PDB entry 1XJW | X-ray diffraction, 2.71 A resolution | chains A and B of the 4 polymer chains in the assembly

[Chain A]
Protein: Aspartate carbamoyltransferase catalytic chain
From: Escherichia coli
Notes: EC 2.1.3.2
Reference sequence: P0A786 (PYRB_ECOLI); residues 1-310 here = UniProt positions 1-310
Amino-acid sequence (310 residues; row label = number of the first residue in the row):
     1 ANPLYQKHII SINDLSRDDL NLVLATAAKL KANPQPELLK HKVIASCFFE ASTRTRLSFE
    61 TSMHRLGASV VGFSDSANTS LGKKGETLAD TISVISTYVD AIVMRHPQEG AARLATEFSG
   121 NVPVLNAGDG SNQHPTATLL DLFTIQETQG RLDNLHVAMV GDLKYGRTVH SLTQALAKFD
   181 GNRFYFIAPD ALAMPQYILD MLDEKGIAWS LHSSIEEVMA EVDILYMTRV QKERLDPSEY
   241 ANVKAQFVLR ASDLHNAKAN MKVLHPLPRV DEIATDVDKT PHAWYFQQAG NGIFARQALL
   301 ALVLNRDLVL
Differences from the reference sequence: engineered mutation Ala137 (Gln in P0A786)
Residues lining bound ligands: N-(phosphonacetyl)-L-aspartic acid (PAL): Ala51, Ser52, Thr53, Arg54, Thr55, Ser80, Lys84, Arg105, His134, Arg167, Thr168, Arg229, Gln231, Arg234, Pro266, Leu267, Pro268
From the paper describing this entry:
  - mutagenesis - Q137A (50-fold): decreased catalytic activity (citing earlier work)
  - binding site for N-(phosphonacetyl)-L-aspartic acid: Ser52, Thr53, Arg54, Thr55, Ser80, Lys84, Arg105, Arg167, Arg229, Gln231, Leu267
  - conformationally variable residues (side-chain flip): Arg105, His134
  - contacts within the chain: Glu50-Arg167
  - mutagenesis - Q137A: decreased binding to CP

[Chain B]
Protein: Aspartate carbamoyltransferase regulatory chain
From: Escherichia coli
Reference sequence: P0A7F3 (PYRI_ECOLI); residues 2-153 here correspond to UniProt positions 1-152 (UniProt number = residue number - 1)
Amino-acid sequence (153 residues; each row starts with the number of its first residue):
     1 MTHDNKLQVE AIKRGTVIDH IPAQIGFKLL SLFKLTETDQ RITIGLNLPS GEMGRKDLIK
    61 IENTFLSEDQ VDQLALYAPQ ATVNRIDNYE VVGKSRPSLP ERIDNVLVCP NSNCISHAEP
   121 VSSSFAVRKR ANDIALKCKY CEKEFSHNVV LAN
Differences from the reference sequence: initiating methionine (1)
Ion coordination: Zn2+: Cys109, Cys114, Cys138, Cys141

[Chain A / chain B interface]
Pairs across the interface (39; chain A residue first):
  Ser11(A) - Glu142(B)  hydrogen bond
  Thr87(A) - Glu119(B)
  Leu88(A) - Ile115(B)  hydrophobic
  Leu88(A) - Glu119(B)  hydrogen bond (backbone-side chain)
  Ala89(A) - Glu119(B)  hydrogen bond (backbone-side chain)
  Pro107(A) - Asn113(B)  hydrogen bond (backbone-side chain)
  Gln108(A) - Asn113(B)
  Gln108(A) - Ile115(B)
  Gln108(A) - Ala118(B)
  Glu109(A) - Asn111(B)  hydrogen bond
  Glu109(A) - Asn113(B)  hydrogen bond
  Glu109(A) - Cys114(B)
  Glu109(A) - Ile115(B)  hydrogen bond (backbone-backbone)
  Glu109(A) - Cys141(B)
  Gly110(A) - Ile115(B)
  Gly110(A) - Tyr140(B)
  Gly110(A) - Cys141(B)
  Ala111(A) - Ile115(B)
  Arg113(A) - Lys139(B)
  Arg113(A) - Tyr140(B)
  Arg113(A) - Glu142(B)  salt bridge
  Leu114(A) - Val121(B)  hydrophobic
  Glu117(A) - Val121(B)
  Glu117(A) - Lys139(B)  salt bridge
  Glu117(A) - Tyr140(B)  hydrogen bond
  Phe118(A) - Val121(B)  hydrophobic
  Ser131(A) - Lys143(B)
  Asn132(A) - Tyr140(B)
  Asn132(A) - Cys141(B)
  Asn132(A) - Glu142(B)  hydrogen bond
  Asn132(A) - Lys143(B)
  Gln133(A) - Glu142(B)
  Gln196(A) - Arg130(B)
  Tyr197(A) - Lys143(B)  hydrogen bond
  Tyr197(A) - Glu144(B)
  Asp200(A) - Arg128(B)  salt bridge
  Asp200(A) - Arg130(B)  salt bridge
  Asp200(A) - Glu144(B)
  Glu204(A) - Arg128(B)  salt bridge
Other interface residues (no listed pair), chain A (23 interface residues in all): Asn13, His106, His170
Other interface residues (no listed pair), chain B (17 interface residues in all): Pro120, Lys137

[In short]
The interface between chain A and chain B involves 23 residues on one side and 17 on the other, with 10
hydrogen bonds and 5 salt bridges. Polar contacts include Arg113(A)-Glu142(B), Glu117(A)-Lys139(B) and
Asp200(A)-Arg128(B). From the paper: a binding site for N-(phosphonacetyl)-L-aspartic acid at Ser52(A),
Thr53(A) and Arg54(A) among others; Q137A of chain A reduces catalytic activity.
Chain A is Aspartate carbamoyltransferase catalytic chain and chain B is Aspartate carbamoyltransferase
regulatory chain, both from Escherichia coli; the structure, The Structure of E. coli Aspartate
Transcarbamoylase Q137A Mutant in The R-State, was determined by X-ray diffraction.
